Entry 8V2A (electron microscopy, 3.59 A resolution); this record covers chains A and B of the 3 polymer chains in the assembly.

# Chain A
Protein: Oncostatin-M
Organism: Homo sapiens
UniProt: P13725 (ONCM_HUMAN); residues 26-221 here = UniProt positions 26-221
Sequence (196 residues; row label = number of the first residue in the row):
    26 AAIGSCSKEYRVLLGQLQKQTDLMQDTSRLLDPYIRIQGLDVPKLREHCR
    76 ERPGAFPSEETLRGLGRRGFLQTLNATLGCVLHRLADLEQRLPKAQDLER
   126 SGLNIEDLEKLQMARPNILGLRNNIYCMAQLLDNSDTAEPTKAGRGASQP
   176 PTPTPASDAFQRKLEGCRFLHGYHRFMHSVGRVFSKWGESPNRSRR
Not modelled in the structure: 160-178, 217-221
Disulfides: Cys-31/Cys-152, Cys-74/Cys-192
Covalent attachments: N-acetylglucosamine (NAG) linked to Asn-100
Curated features (UniProtKB/Swiss-Prot):
  - glycosylation (N-linked (GlcNAc...) asparagine): Asn-100, Asn-217
  - mutagenesis: Cys-74 (C74S: Inactive), Cys-192 (C192S: Inactive), Phe-201 (F201G: Inactive), Phe-209 (F209G: Inactive), Arg-220 (R220G: Inhibits propeptide cleavage), Arg-221 (R221G: Inhibits propeptide cleavage)
From the paper describing this entry:
  - post-translational modification sites: Asn-100
  - mutagenesis - Q41W/Q45W, N148R, N148W: abolished signaling
  - mutagenesis - Q41R, Q41W/Q45W, N148R, N148W: abolished binding to Interleukin-6 receptor subunit beta (chain B)
  - mutagenesis - V37R, L48W, P118Y/D122Y/S126Y, P141R: unchanged signaling
  - mutagenesis - Q41R, V67A/K69A/L70A/H73A: decreased signaling
  - mutagenesis - A26DEL/A27DEL/I28DEL/G29DEL/S30DEL/C31DEL/S32DEL/K33DEL/E34DEL/C152S (KD: 40.9 nM), C31S/C152S (KD: 69.0nM): decreased binding to Interleukin-6 receptor subunit beta (chain B)
  - specificity-determining residues: Lys-69 (citing earlier work)

# Chain B
Protein: Interleukin-6 receptor subunit beta
Organism: Homo sapiens
UniProt: P40189 (IL6RB_HUMAN); residue numbers follow UniProt; this construct covers 23-619
Sequence (625 residues; numbered 23 to 647; the number before each row is that of its first residue):
    23 ELLDPCGYISPESPVVQLHSNFTAVCVLKEKCMDYFHVNANYIVWKTNHF
    73 TIPKEQYTIINRTASSVTFTDIASLNIQLTCNILTFGQLEQNVYGITIIS
   123 GLPPEKPKNLSCIVNEGKKMRCEWDGGRETHLETNFTLKSEWATHKFADC
   173 KAKRDTPTSCTVDYSTVYFVNIEVWVEAENALGKVTSDHINFDPVYKVKP
   223 NPPHNLSVINSEELSSILKLTWTNPSIKSVIILKYNIQYRTKDASTWSQI
   273 PPEDTASTRSSFTVQDLKPFTEYVFRIRCMKEDGKGYWSDWSEEASGITY
   323 EDRPSKAPSFWYKIDPSHTQGYRTVQLVWKTLPPFEANGKILDYEVTLTR
   373 WKSHLQNYTVNATKLTVNLTNDRYLATLTVRNLVGKSDAAVLTIPACDFQ
   423 ATHPVMDLKAFPKDNMLWVEWTTPRESVKKYILEWCVLSDKAPCITDWQQ
   473 EDGTVHRTYLRGNLAESKCYLITVTPVYADGPGSPESIKAYLKQAPPSKG
   523 PTVRTKKVGKNEAVLEWDQLPVDVQNGFIRNYTIFYRTIIGNETAVNVDS
   573 SHTEYTLSSLTSDTLYMVRMAAYTDEGGKDGPEFTFTTPKFAQGEIEEQK
   623 LISEEDLGGEQKLISEEDLHHHHHH
Not modelled in the structure: 23-124, 324-647
Sequence notes: expression tag (620-647)
Disulfides: Cys-134/Cys-144, Cys-172/Cys-182
Covalent attachments: N-acetylglucosamine (NAG) linked to Asn-131, Asn-157, Asn-227
Curated features (UniProtKB/Swiss-Prot):
  - motif: Trp-310 to Ser-314 (WSXWS motif)
  - glycosylation (N-linked (GlcNAc...) asparagine): Asn-43, Asn-83, Asn-131, Asn-157, Asn-227, Asn-379, Asn-383, Asn-390 (complex), Asn-553, Asn-564
  - natural variant: Gly-148 (G148R: Correlated with increased levels of soluble IL6RB in blood serum), Ser-187 to Tyr-190 (deletion: In IMD94), Ala-200 (A200G: Found in patient with lung cancer; uncertain significance), Asn-404 (N404Y: In HIES4B), Thr-415 (T415I: In a colorectal cancer sample), Pro-498 (P498L: In HIES4B), Ala-517 (A517P: In HIES4B)
  - mutagenesis: Cys-172 (C172S: Induces ligand-independent activation), Tyr-186 to Tyr-190 (Induces ligand-independent activation), Val-189 (V189G: Does not induce ligand-independent activation), Tyr-190 (Y190G: Does not induce ligand-independent activation), Asp-215 (D215G: Induces ligand-independent activation), Val-252 (V252G: Induces ligand-independent activation)
From the paper describing this entry:
  - post-translational modification sites: Asn-131, Asn-157, Asn-227

# Interface between chain A and chain B
Pairs across the interface (29; chain A residue first):
  Ala-27(A) / Glu-163(B)
  Ala-27(A) / Lys-168(B)
  Ile-28(A) / Ala-165(B)
  Ile-28(A) / Glu-195(B)
  Gly-29(A) / Ala-165(B)
  Cys-31(A) / Ala-165(B)  hydrophobic
  Cys-31(A) / Asn-193(B)
  Ser-32(A) / Asn-193(B)  hydrogen bond
  Gln-41(A) / Phe-191(B)
  Gln-41(A) / Val-192(B)
  Gln-41(A) / Asn-193(B)
  Gln-41(A) / Asp-215(B)
  Lys-44(A) / Phe-191(B)
  Lys-44(A) / Val-252(B)
  Gln-45(A) / Phe-191(B)  hydrogen bond (side chain-backbone)
  Gln-45(A) / Val-192(B)
  Met-138(A) / Ser-187(B)
  Met-138(A) / Thr-188(B)
  Pro-141(A) / Ser-187(B)
  Pro-141(A) / Val-189(B)
  Gly-145(A) / Trp-164(B)
  Gly-145(A) / Val-192(B)
  Asn-148(A) / Trp-164(B)
  Asn-148(A) / Ala-165(B)
  Asn-148(A) / Thr-166(B)
  Asn-148(A) / Val-192(B)
  Asn-149(A) / Phe-191(B)
  Tyr-151(A) / Thr-166(B)
  Cys-152(A) / Ala-165(B)  hydrophobic
Interface residues without a listed pair, chain A (18 interface residues in all): Ser-30, Asn-142, Leu-144
Interface residues without a listed pair, chain B (16 interface residues in all): Tyr-190, Asn-213
From the paper, about this interface:
  - specific contacts: Gln-41(A)/Phe-191(B) (hydrophobic contact), Gln-41(A)/Asn-193(B), Lys-44(A)/Phe-191(B) (hydrophobic contact), Lys-44(A)/Val-252(B), Gln-45(A)/Phe-191(B) (hydrophobic contact), Gly-145(A)/Trp-164(B), Val-192(B)/Gly-145(A), Asp-215(B)/Gln-41(A)
  - interface residues, chain A: Ala-27(A), Ile-28(A), Cys-31(A), Ser-32(A), Asn-148(A), Asn-149(A)

# In short
Chain A and chain B form an interface of 18 and 16 residues respectively, with 2 hydrogen bonds. Polar
contacts include Ser-32(A)/Asn-193(B) and Gln-45(A)/Phe-191(B). The authors report hydrophobic contacts
between Gln-41(A) and Phe-191(B), Lys-44(A) and Phe-191(B) and Gln-45(A) and Phe-191(B); contacts between
Gln-41(A) and Asn-193(B), Lys-44(A) and Val-252(B) and Gly-145(A) and Trp-164(B) among others. From the paper:
Q41R, Q41W/Q45W and N148R of chain A, among others, abolish binding to Interleukin-6 receptor subunit beta
(chain B); interface residues Ala-27(A), Ile-28(A) and Cys-31(A) among others; 11 substitutions were tested in
all.
Here chain A is Oncostatin-M and chain B is Interleukin-6 receptor subunit beta, both from Homo sapiens. Entry
8V2A (Cryo-EM structure of human type I OSM receptor complex: model for assembly core region) was determined
by electron microscopy together with 8V29, 8V2B and 8V2C from the same study.
